Entry 2XN9 (X-ray diffraction, 2.30 A resolution); this record covers chains C and E of the 6 polymer chains in the assembly.

[Chain C]
Molecule: Enterotoxin H
From: Staphylococcus aureus
Reference sequence: P0A0M0 (ETXH_STAAU); residues 1-217 here correspond to UniProt positions 25-241 (UniProt number = residue number + 24)
Chain sequence (217 residues; each row starts with the number of its first residue):
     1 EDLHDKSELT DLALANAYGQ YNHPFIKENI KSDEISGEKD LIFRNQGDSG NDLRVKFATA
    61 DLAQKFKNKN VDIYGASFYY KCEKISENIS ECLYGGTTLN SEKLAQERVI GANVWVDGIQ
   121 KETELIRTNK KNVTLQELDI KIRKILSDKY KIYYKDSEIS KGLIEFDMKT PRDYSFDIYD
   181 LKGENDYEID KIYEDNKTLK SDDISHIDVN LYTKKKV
Not modelled in the structure: 216-217
Disulfide bonds: Cys82-Cys92
Ion coordination: Na+: His23, Ser77
UniProt features mapped onto this chain:
  - binding site (Zn(2+)): Asp167, His206, Asp208
From the paper describing this entry:
  - Na+ coordination: His23, Ser77

[Chain E]
Molecule: Major histocompatibility complex class II beta chain
From: Homo sapiens
Notes: fragment: extracellular domain, residues 30-219
Reference sequence: P04229 (2B11_HUMAN); residues 1-190 here correspond to UniProt positions 30-219 (UniProt number = residue number + 29)
Chain sequence (190 residues; numbered 1 to 190; the number before each row is that of its first residue):
     1 GDTRPRFLWQ LKFECHFFNG TERVRLLERC IYNQEESVRF DSDVGEYRAV TELGRPDAEY
    61 WNSQKDLLEQ RRAAVDTYCR HNYGVGESFT VQRRVEPKVT VYPSKTQPLQ HHNLLVCSVS
   121 GFYPGSIEVR WFRNGQEEKA GVVSTGLIQN GDWTFQTLVM LETVPRSGEV YTCQVEHPSV
   181 TSPLTVEWRA
Not modelled in the structure: 1, 190
Disulfide bonds: Cys15-Cys79, Cys117-Cys173

[Interface between chain C and chain E]
Contacting residue pairs - 13 pairs, chain C then chain E:
  Gly111(C) - Thr77(E)
  Asn113(C) - Thr77(E)  hydrogen bond (side chain-backbone)
  Thr123(C) - Gln70(E)
  Leu125(C) - Asp66(E)
  Arg127(C) - Lys65(E)
  Arg127(C) - Asp66(E)  salt bridge
  Arg127(C) - Glu69(E)  salt bridge
  Ser205(C) - Asp76(E)  hydrogen bond
  Ser205(C) - Arg80(E)
  His206(C) - Asp76(E)  hydrogen bond (side chain-backbone)
  His206(C) - Thr77(E)
  His206(C) - His81(E)  hydrogen bond
  Asp208(C) - His81(E)  salt bridge
Also at the interface, not in a pair above, chain C (13 interface residues in all): Arg108, Val109, Ala112, Trp115, Lys169
Also at the interface, not in a pair above, chain E (9 interface residues in all): Ala73

[In short]
13 residues of chain C and 9 residues of chain E are in contact, with 4 hydrogen bonds and 3 salt bridges.
Polar pairs include Arg127(C)-Asp66(E), Arg127(C)-Glu69(E) and Asp208(C)-His81(E). His23(C) and Ser77(C)
coordinate Na+. Curated annotation (UniProt) lists 3 Zn2+-binding residues on chain C. The paper reports Na+
coordination by His23(C) and Ser77(C).
Chain C is Enterotoxin H (Staphylococcus aureus) and chain E is Major histocompatibility complex class II beta
chain (Homo sapiens); the structure, Crystal structure of the ternary complex between human T cell receptor,
staphylococcal enterotoxin H and human ..., was determined by X-ray diffraction (same publication as 2XNA).
